PDB entry 1IQ5 | X-ray diffraction, 1.80 A resolution | chains A and B

== Chain A ==
Protein: Calmodulin
Source organism: Xenopus laevis
UniProt: P62155 (CALM_XENLA); residues 0-148 here correspond to UniProt positions 1-149 (UniProt number = residue number + 1)
Chain sequence (149 residues; each row starts with the number of its first residue; numbering starts at 0):
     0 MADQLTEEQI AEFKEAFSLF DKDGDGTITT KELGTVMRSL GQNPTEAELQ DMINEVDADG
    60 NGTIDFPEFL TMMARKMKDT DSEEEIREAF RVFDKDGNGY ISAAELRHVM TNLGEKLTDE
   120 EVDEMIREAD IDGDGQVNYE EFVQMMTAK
Not modelled in the structure: 0-3, 148
Metal / ion sites: Ca2+ site 1: Asp20, Asp22, Asp24, Thr26, Glu31; Ca2+ site 2: Asp56, Asp58, Asn60, Thr62, Glu67; Ca2+ site 3: Asp93, Asp95, Asn97, Tyr99, Glu104; Ca2+ site 4: Asp129, Asp131, Asp133, Gln135, Glu140

== Chain B ==
Protein: CA2+/calmodulin dependent kinase kinase
Notes: EC 2.7.1.-; fragment: calmodulin binding domain (residues 331-357)
UniProt: Q8T8D4 (Q8T8D4_CAEEL); residues 331-357 here = UniProt positions 331-357
Chain sequence (27 residues; numbered 331 to 357; the number before each row is that of its first residue):
   331 VRVIPRLDTL ILVKAMGHRK RFGNPFR
Not modelled in the structure: 331-333

== Interface between chain A and chain B ==
Residue-residue contacts (57):
  Glu11(A) with His348(B); Arg349(B), salt bridge
  Glu14(A) with His348(B), salt bridge
  Ala15(A) with Lys344(B)
  Phe19(A) with Leu337(B), hydrophobic; Leu340(B), hydrophobic; Ile341(B), hydrophobic
  Met36(A) with Ile334(B), hydrophobic; Pro335(B); Leu340(B), hydrophobic
  Gln41(A) with Ile334(B); Pro335(B)
  Glu47(A) with Ile334(B)
  Met51(A) with Pro335(B); Arg336(B); Leu337(B)
  Glu54(A) with Arg336(B), salt bridge
  Ile63(A) with Leu337(B), hydrophobic
  Phe68(A) with Ile341(B), hydrophobic
  Met71(A) with Leu337(B), hydrophobic; Asp338(B); Ile341(B), hydrophobic
  Met72(A) with Ile341(B), hydrophobic; Phe356(B), hydrophobic
  Lys75(A) with Asp338(B)
  Met76(A) with Phe356(B), hydrophobic; Arg357(B)
  Lys77(A) with Arg357(B), hydrogen bond (backbone-side chain)
  Thr79(A) with Leu342(B)
  Glu87(A) with Ile334(B); Pro335(B); Arg336(B), hydrogen bond (side chain-backbone); Thr339(B), hydrogen bond
  Ala88(A) with Thr339(B)
  Phe92(A) with Val343(B), hydrophobic; Met346(B), hydrophobic; Phe352(B), hydrophobic
  Met109(A) with Val343(B); Gly347(B)
  Leu112(A) with Val343(B), hydrophobic; Lys344(B), hydrogen bond (backbone-side chain)
  Gly113(A) with Lys344(B)
  Glu114(A) with Lys344(B), salt bridge; His348(B), salt bridge
  Lys115(A) with Lys350(B)
  Leu116(A) with Gly347(B); Lys350(B)
  Glu120(A) with Lys350(B), salt bridge
  Met124(A) with Lys350(B); Arg351(B); Phe352(B)
  Phe141(A) with Phe352(B), hydrophobic
  Met144(A) with Phe352(B); Gly353(B)
  Met145(A) with Leu342(B), hydrophobic; Gly353(B); Asn354(B)
Other interface residues (no listed pair), chain A (42 interface residues in all): Leu18, Leu32, Leu39, Pro43, Val91, Ile100, Leu105, Val108, Ile125, Ala128, Val136
Other interface residues (no listed pair), chain B (23 interface residues in all): Ala345

== Summary ==
The interface between chain A and chain B involves 42 residues on one side and 23 on the other; the contacts
include 4 hydrogen bonds and 6 salt bridges. Among the polar pairs are Glu11(A)-Arg349(B), Glu14(A)-His348(B)
and Glu54(A)-Arg336(B).
Chain A is Calmodulin (Xenopus laevis) and chain B is CA2+/calmodulin dependent kinase kinase; the structure,
Calmodulin/nematode CA2+/Calmodulin dependent kinase kinase fragment, was determined by X-ray diffraction.
